Entry 8JSI (electron microscopy, 2.90 A resolution); this record covers chains A and T of the 6 polymer chains in the assembly.

Chain A:
Name: Argonaute family protein
Organism: Thermococcus thioreducens
UniProtKB: A0A0Q2M2Z1 (A0A0Q2M2Z1_9EURY); residue numbers follow UniProt; this construct covers 1-750
Amino-acid sequence (750 residues; row label = number of the first residue in the row):
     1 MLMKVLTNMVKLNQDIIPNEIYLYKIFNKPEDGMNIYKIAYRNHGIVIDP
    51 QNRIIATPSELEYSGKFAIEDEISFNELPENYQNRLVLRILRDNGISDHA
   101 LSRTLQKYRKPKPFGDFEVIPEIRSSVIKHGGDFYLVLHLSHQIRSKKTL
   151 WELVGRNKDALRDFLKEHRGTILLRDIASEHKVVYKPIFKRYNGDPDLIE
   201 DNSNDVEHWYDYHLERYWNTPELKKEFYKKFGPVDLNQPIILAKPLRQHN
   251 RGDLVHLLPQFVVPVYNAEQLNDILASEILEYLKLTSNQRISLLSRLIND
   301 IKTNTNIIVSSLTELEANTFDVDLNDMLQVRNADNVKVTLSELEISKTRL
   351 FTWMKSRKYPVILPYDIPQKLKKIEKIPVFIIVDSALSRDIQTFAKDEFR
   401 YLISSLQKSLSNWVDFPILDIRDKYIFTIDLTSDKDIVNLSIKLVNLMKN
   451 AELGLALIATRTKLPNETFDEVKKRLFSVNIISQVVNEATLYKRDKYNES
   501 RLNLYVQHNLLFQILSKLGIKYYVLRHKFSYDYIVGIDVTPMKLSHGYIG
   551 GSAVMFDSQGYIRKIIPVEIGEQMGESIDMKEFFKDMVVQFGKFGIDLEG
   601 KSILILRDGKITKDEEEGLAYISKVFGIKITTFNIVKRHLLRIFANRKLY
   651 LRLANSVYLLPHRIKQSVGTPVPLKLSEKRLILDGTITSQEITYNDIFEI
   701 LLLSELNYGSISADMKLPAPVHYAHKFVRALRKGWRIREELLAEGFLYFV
Unresolved in the structure: 559-561, 737-750

Chain T:
Molecule: 16-nt DNA strand
Sequence (16 nucleotides; numbered 0 to 15; the number before each row is that of its first residue; numbering starts at 0):
     0 ACAACCTACTACCTCC

How chain A and chain T interact:
Contacting residue pairs - 53 pairs, chain A then chain T:
  Tyr37(A) - DC1(T)  stacking on the base
  Lys38(A) - DC1(T)  phosphate contact
  Tyr41(A) - DA0(T)  base contact
  Arg85(A) - DA3(T)  phosphate contact
  Leu88(A) - DA2(T)  phosphate contact
  Arg92(A) - DA0(T)  base contact
  Arg92(A) - DA2(T)  salt bridge to the phosphate
  Ser97(A) - DA0(T)  base contact
  Asp98(A) - DA0(T)  base contact
  Ser126(A) - DA3(T)  hydrogen bond to the phosphate
  Asn267(A) - DT9(T)  sugar contact
  Ala268(A) - DA10(T)  sugar contact
  Glu269(A) - DA10(T)  phosphate contact
  Asp273(A) - DC11(T)  phosphate contact
  Ser277(A) - DC12(T)  phosphate contact
  Leu280(A) - DA10(T)  base contact
  Leu280(A) - DC11(T)  sugar contact
  Thr348(A) - DC15(T)  hydrogen bond to the sugar
  Arg349(A) - DC15(T)  hydrogen bond to the phosphate
  Lys463(A) - DT9(T)  salt bridge to the phosphate
  Asn466(A) - DT9(T)  phosphate contact
  Lys493(A) - DC14(T)  base contact
  Leu504(A) - DC15(T)  base contact
  Tyr505(A) - DC14(T)  stacking on the base
  Tyr505(A) - DC15(T)  base contact
  His508(A) - DC15(T)  base contact
  Asp538(A) - DT6(T)  phosphate contact
  Val539(A) - DT6(T)  phosphate contact
  Thr540(A) - DT6(T)  hydrogen bond to the phosphate
  Thr540(A) - DA7(T)  hydrogen bond to the phosphate
  Pro541(A) - DT6(T)  phosphate contact
  Lys610(A) - DA3(T)  phosphate contact
  Lys610(A) - DC4(T)  phosphate contact
  Ile635(A) - DC5(T)  phosphate contact
  Val636(A) - DC4(T)  phosphate contact
  Val636(A) - DC5(T)  phosphate contact
  Lys637(A) - DC5(T)  hydrogen bond to the phosphate
  Lys637(A) - DT6(T)  salt bridge to the phosphate
  Arg638(A) - DC4(T)  sugar contact
  Arg638(A) - DC5(T)  salt bridge to the phosphate
  Arg638(A) - DT6(T)  salt bridge to the phosphate
  His639(A) - DC4(T)  phosphate contact
  Lys665(A) - DT13(T)  phosphate contact
  Lys665(A) - DC14(T)  phosphate contact
  Gln666(A) - DC12(T)  hydrogen bond to the base
  Ser667(A) - DT13(T)  phosphate contact
  Lys675(A) - DC4(T)  salt bridge to the phosphate
  Ile711(A) - DC15(T)  base contact
  Ser712(A) - DC14(T)  hydrogen bond to the base
  His725(A) - DT6(T)  salt bridge to the phosphate
  Arg729(A) - DA7(T)  salt bridge to the phosphate
  Arg729(A) - DC8(T)  salt bridge to the phosphate
  Arg732(A) - DA7(T)  hydrogen bond to the phosphate
Other interface residues (no listed pair), chain A (49 interface residues in all): Asn35, His99, Thr171, Ala276, Thr352, Asp608, Gly609

In short:
Chain A and chain T form an interface of 49 and 16 residues respectively, with 9 hydrogen bonds, 9 salt
bridges and 2 aromatic stacking contacts. Polar contacts include Gln666(A)-DC12(T), Ser712(A)-DC14(T) and
Thr348(A)-DC15(T).
Here chain A is Argonaute family protein (Thermococcus thioreducens) and chain T is a 16-nt DNA strand. Entry
8JSI (Cryo-EM structure of a DNA-protein complex) was determined by electron microscopy.
